PDB entry 3OAA | X-ray diffraction, 3.26 A resolution | chains D and H of the 8 polymer chains in the assembly

# Chain D
Name: ATP synthase subunit beta
From: Escherichia coli DH1
Notes: EC 3.6.3.14
UniProt: C9QXA4 (C9QXA4_ECOD1); residues 1-459 here correspond to UniProt positions 2-460 (UniProt number = residue number + 1)
Sequence (459 residues; row label = number of the first residue in the row):
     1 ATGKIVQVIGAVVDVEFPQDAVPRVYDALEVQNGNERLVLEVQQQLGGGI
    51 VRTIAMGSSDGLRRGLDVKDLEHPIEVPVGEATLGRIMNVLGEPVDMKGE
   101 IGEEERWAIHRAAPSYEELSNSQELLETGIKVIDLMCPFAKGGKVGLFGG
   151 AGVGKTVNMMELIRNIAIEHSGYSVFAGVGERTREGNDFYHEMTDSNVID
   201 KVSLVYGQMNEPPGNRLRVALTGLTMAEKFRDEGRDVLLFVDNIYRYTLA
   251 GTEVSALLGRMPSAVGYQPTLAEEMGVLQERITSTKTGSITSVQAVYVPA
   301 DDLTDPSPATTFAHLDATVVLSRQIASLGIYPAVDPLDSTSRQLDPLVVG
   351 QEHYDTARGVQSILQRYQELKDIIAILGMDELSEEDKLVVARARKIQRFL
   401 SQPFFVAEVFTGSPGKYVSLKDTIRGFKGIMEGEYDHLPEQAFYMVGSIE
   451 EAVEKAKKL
Unresolved in the structure: 1
Construct notes: engineered mutation Glu-81 (Lys82 in C9QXA4)
Ion coordination: Mg2+: Thr-156 (together with ADP, sulfate ion)
Small-molecule neighbours: ADP (adenosine-5'-diphosphate): Gly-150, Ala-151, Gly-152, Val-153, Gly-154, Lys-155, Thr-156, Val-157, Arg-182, Glu-185, Tyr-331, Ala-407, Phe-410, Thr-411

# Chain H
Name: ATP synthase epsilon chain
From: Escherichia coli DH1
UniProt: C9QXA5 (C9QXA5_ECOD1); residues 1-138 here correspond to UniProt positions 2-139 (UniProt number = residue number + 1)
Sequence (138 residues; numbered 1 to 138; the number before each row is that of its first residue):
     1 AMTYHLDVVSAEQQMFSGLVEKIQVTGSEGELGIYPGHAPLLTAIKPGMI
    51 RIVKQHGHEEFIYLSGGILEVQPGNVTVLADTAIRGQDLDEARAMEAKRK
   101 AEEHISSSHGDVDYAQASAELAKAIAQLRVIELTKKAM

# How chain D and chain H interact
Residue-residue contacts (11):
  Asp-372(D) with Gln-116(H); Ala-119(H); Glu-120(H); Lys-123(H), salt bridge
  Ile-376(D) with Ala-115(H)
  Leu-377(D) with Ser-108(H); His-109(H); Asp-111(H); Ala-115(H), hydrophobic
  Glu-381(D) with Ser-108(H), hydrogen bond; His-109(H)
Also at the interface, not in a pair above, chain D (5 interface residues in all): Ile-373
Also at the interface, not in a pair above, chain H (11 interface residues in all): Gly-110, Val-112, Ser-118

# In short
The interface between chain D and chain H involves 5 residues on one side and 11 on the other; the contacts
include 1 hydrogen bond and 1 salt bridge. Among the polar pairs are Asp-372(D)/Lys-123(H) and
Glu-381(D)/Ser-108(H). Chain D binds ADP.
Here chain D is ATP synthase subunit beta and chain H is ATP synthase epsilon chain, both from Escherichia
coli DH1. Entry 3OAA (Structure of the E.coli F1-ATP synthase inhibited by subunit Epsilon) was determined by
X-ray diffraction.
